Entry 5V1G (X-ray diffraction, 1.80 A resolution); this record covers chains A and T of the 4 polymer chains in the assembly.

[Chain A]
Protein: DNA polymerase beta
Source organism: Homo sapiens
Notes: EC 2.7.7.7, 4.2.99.-
UniProt: P06746 (DPOLB_HUMAN); residues 1-335 here = UniProt positions 1-335
Chain sequence (335 residues; numbered 1 to 335; the number before each row is that of its first residue):
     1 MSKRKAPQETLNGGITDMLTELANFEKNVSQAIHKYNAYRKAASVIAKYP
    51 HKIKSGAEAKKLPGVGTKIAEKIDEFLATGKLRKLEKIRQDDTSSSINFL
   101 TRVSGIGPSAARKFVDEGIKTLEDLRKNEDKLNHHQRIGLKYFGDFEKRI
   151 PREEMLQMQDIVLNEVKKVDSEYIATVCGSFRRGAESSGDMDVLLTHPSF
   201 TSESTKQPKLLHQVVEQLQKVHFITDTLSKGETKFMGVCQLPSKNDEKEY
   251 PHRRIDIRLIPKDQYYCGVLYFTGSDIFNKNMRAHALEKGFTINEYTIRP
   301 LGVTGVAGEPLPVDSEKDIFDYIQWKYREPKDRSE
Not modelled in the structure: 1-9, 205-208, 245-246
Swiss-Prot annotation at these positions:
  - region: Arg183 to Asp192 (DNA-binding)
  - active site: Lys72 (Nucleophile)
  - binding site (K(+)): Lys60, Leu62, Val65, Thr101, Val103, Ile106
  - binding site (Na(+)): Lys60, Leu62, Val65, Thr101, Val103, Ile106
  - binding site (dATP): Arg149, Ser180, Arg183, Gly189, Asp190
  - binding site (dCTP): Arg149, Ser180, Arg183, Gly189, Asp190
  - binding site (dGTP): Arg149, Ser180, Arg183, Gly189, Asp190, Asp192
  - binding site (dTTP): Arg149, Ser180, Arg183, Gly189, Asp190
  - binding site (Mg(2+)): Asp190, Asp192, Asp256
  - modified residue: Lys72 (N6-acetyllysine), Arg83 (Omega-N-methylarginine), Arg152 (Omega-N-methylarginine)
  - cross-link (Glycyl lysine isopeptide (Lys-Gly)): Lys41 (interchain with G-Cter in ubiquitin), Lys61 (interchain with G-Cter in ubiquitin), Lys81 (interchain with G-Cter in ubiquitin)
  - natural variant: Leu22 (L22P: Found in a gastric cancer sample; uncertain significance), Tyr39 (Y39C: Found in a gastric cancer sample; uncertain significance), Gly118 (G118V: Decreased DNA-directed DNA polymerase activity), Arg137 (R137Q: Decreased function in base-excision repair), Arg149 (R149I: Decreased DNA-directed DNA polymerase activity), Asp160 (D160N: Found in a gastric cancer sample; uncertain significance), Cys239 (C239R: Found in a gastric cancer sample; uncertain significance), Lys289 (K289M: Found in a colon cancer sample; uncertain significance), Asn294 (N294D: Found in a gastric cancer sample; uncertain significance), Glu295 (E295K: Found in a gastric cancer sample; uncertain significance)
  - mutagenesis: Phe25 (F25W: No effect on 5'-dRP lyase activity. Decreased ssDNA binding), His34 (H34G: Decreased 5'-dRP lyase activity. Decreased ssDNA binding), Lys35 (K35A: Decreased 5'-dRP lyase activity. Decreased ssDNA binding. Loss of 5'-dRP lyase activity; when associated with A-68 and A-72. Decreased ssDNA binding; when associated with A-68 and A-72 ...), Tyr39 (Y39F: No effect on 5'-dRP lyase activity; Y39Q: Abolishes DNA polymerase and 5'-dRP lyase activity), Lys41 (K41R: Abolishes ubiquitination; when associated with R-61 and R-81), Lys60 (K60A: Decreased 5'-dRP lyase activity. Decreased ssDNA binding), Lys61 (K61R: Abolishes ubiquitination; when associated with R-41 and R-81), Lys68 (K68A: No effect on 5'-dRP lyase activity. Decreased ssDNA binding. Loss of 5'-dRP lyase activity; when associated with A-35 and A-72. Decreased ssDNA binding; when associated with A-35 and A-72 ...), Glu71 (E71Q: No effect on 5'-dRP lyase activity. No effect on structure shown by circular dichroism. No effect on ssDNA binding), Lys72 (K72A: Severely reduced 5'-dRP lyase activity. Does not affect ssDNA binding. Loss of 5'-dRP lyase activity; when associated with A-35 and A-68. Decreased ssDNA binding ...), Glu75 (E75A: Slightly decreased 5'-dRP lyase activity. Decreased ssDNA binding. No effect on structure shown by circular dichroism), Lys81 (K81R: Abolishes ubiquitination; when associated with R-41 and R-61), 5 further mutagenesis entries in UniProt
What the authors report for this chain:
  - catalytic residues: Asp256 (proposed by the authors, not directly observed)

[Chain T]
Molecule: 16-nt DNA strand
Sequence (16 nucleotides; each row starts with the number of its first residue):
     1 CCGACGCCGCATCAGC

[Interface between chain A and chain T]
Contacting residue pairs (15; chain A residue first):
  His34(A) - DC5(T)  stacking on the base
  Asn133(A) - DT12(T)  phosphate contact
  His134(A) - DT12(T)  phosphate contact
  Ser229(A) - DC10(T)  phosphate contact
  Ser229(A) - DA11(T)  phosphate contact
  Lys230(A) - DC10(T)  hydrogen bond to the phosphate
  Lys230(A) - DA11(T)  hydrogen bond to the phosphate
  Gly231(A) - DC10(T)  phosphate contact
  Glu232(A) - DC10(T)  hydrogen bond to the phosphate
  Thr233(A) - DG9(T)  hydrogen bond to the phosphate
  Thr233(A) - DC10(T)  hydrogen bond to the phosphate
  Lys234(A) - DG9(T)  hydrogen bond to the base
  Lys234(A) - DC10(T)  hydrogen bond to the phosphate
  Tyr271(A) - DG6(T)  hydrogen bond to the base
  Tyr296(A) - DC8(T)  sugar contact
Other interface residues (no listed pair), chain A (13 interface residues in all): Asn37, Leu228

[Overview]
The interface between chain A and chain T involves 13 residues on one side and 7 on the other, with 8 hydrogen
bonds and 1 aromatic stacking contact. Polar pairs include Lys234(A)-DG9(T), Tyr271(A)-DG6(T) and
Lys230(A)-DC10(T). The paper reports the catalytic residue Asp256(A).
Here chain A is DNA polymerase beta (Homo sapiens) and chain T is a 16-nt DNA strand. Entry 5V1G (DNA
polymerase beta binary complex with 8-oxoG at the primer terminus) was determined by X-ray diffraction,
deposited together with 5V1F, 5V1H, 5V1I, 5V1J, 5V1N, 5V1O and 3 further entries.
